PDB entry 6WPA | X-ray diffraction, 3.09 A resolution | chains A and E of the 5 polymer chains in the assembly

== Chain A (and E) ==
Molecule: AvaR1
Source organism: Streptomyces avermitilis
Notes: chain E of this document is another copy of the same molecule, construct and numbering; everything in this record applies to it too
Reference sequence: Q82H41 (Q82H41_STRAW); residues 2-235 here correspond to UniProt positions 1-234 (UniProt number = residue number - 1)
Sequence (245 residues; each row starts with the number of its first residue; numbers below 1 keep their minus sign (Gly-9 is residue -9)):
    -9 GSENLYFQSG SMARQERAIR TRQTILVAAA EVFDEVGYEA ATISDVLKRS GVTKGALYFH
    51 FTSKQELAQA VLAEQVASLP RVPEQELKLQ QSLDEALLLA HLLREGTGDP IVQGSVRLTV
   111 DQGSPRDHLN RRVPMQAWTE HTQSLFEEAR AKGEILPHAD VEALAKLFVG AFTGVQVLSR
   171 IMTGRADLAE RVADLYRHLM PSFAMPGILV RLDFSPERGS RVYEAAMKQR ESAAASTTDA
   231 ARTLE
Not modelled in the structure: -9 to 3, 219-235 (chain E: -9 to 6, 219-235)
Construct notes: expression tag (-9 to 1)
What the authors report for this chain:
  - binding site for Pal2-1-5'-gc: Thr11, Thr43, Lys44, Tyr48
  - conformationally variable residues (loop rearrangement, side-chain flip): Gln65, Trp128

== Interface between chain A and chain E ==
Pairs across the interface (58; chain A residue first):
  Asp24(A) - Gln112(E)  hydrogen bond (backbone-side chain)
  Arg107(A) - Gln112(E)
  Arg107(A) - Gly113(E)  hydrogen bond (side chain-backbone)
  Thr109(A) - Ile171(E)
  Val110(A) - Val110(E)  hydrophobic
  Val110(A) - Arg170(E)  hydrogen bond (backbone-side chain)
  Asp111(A) - Asp111(E)
  Asp111(A) - Gln112(E)  hydrogen bond (side chain-backbone)
  Asp111(A) - Arg170(E)  hydrogen bond (backbone-side chain)
  Gln112(A) - Arg107(E)
  Gln112(A) - Asp111(E)
  Gln112(A) - Arg170(E)
  Arg121(A) - Ile171(E)
  Arg122(A) - Ile171(E)
  Arg122(A) - Met172(E)  hydrogen bond (side chain-backbone)
  Met125(A) - Leu168(E)  hydrophobic
  Met125(A) - Ile171(E)  hydrophobic
  Met125(A) - Met172(E)  hydrophobic
  Gln126(A) - Met172(E)
  Ala153(A) - Arg181(E)
  Ala153(A) - Asp184(E)
  Leu154(A) - His188(E)
  Lys156(A) - Leu168(E)
  Leu157(A) - Leu185(E)  hydrophobic
  Leu157(A) - His188(E)
  Val159(A) - Leu168(E)  hydrophobic
  Gly160(A) - Gly164(E)
  Gly160(A) - Val165(E)
  Gly160(A) - Leu168(E)
  Ala161(A) - Ala161(E)  hydrophobic
  Thr163(A) - Val167(E)
  Gly164(A) - Gly160(E)
  Gly164(A) - Gly164(E)
  Val165(A) - Gly160(E)
  Leu168(A) - Met125(E)  hydrophobic
  Leu168(A) - Lys156(E)
  Leu168(A) - Gly160(E)
  Arg170(A) - Thr109(E)
  Arg170(A) - Val110(E)
  Arg170(A) - Asp111(E)
  Arg170(A) - Gln112(E)
  Ile171(A) - Thr109(E)
  Ile171(A) - Arg121(E)
  Ile171(A) - Arg122(E)  hydrogen bond (backbone-side chain)
  Ile171(A) - Met125(E)  hydrophobic
  Met172(A) - Arg122(E)  hydrogen bond (backbone-side chain)
  Met172(A) - Met125(E)  hydrophobic
  Met172(A) - Gln126(E)
  Asp184(A) - Ala153(E)
  Asp184(A) - Leu157(E)
  Leu185(A) - Leu157(E)  hydrophobic
  His188(A) - Leu154(E)
  His188(A) - Leu157(E)
  His188(A) - His188(E)
  His188(A) - Ser192(E)  hydrogen bond
  Leu189(A) - His188(E)
  Leu189(A) - Leu189(E)  hydrophobic
  Ser192(A) - His188(E)  hydrogen bond
Other interface residues (no listed pair), chain A (36 interface residues in all): Glu25, Gly113, Val167, Thr173, Arg175, Arg181, Pro191
Other interface residues (no listed pair), chain E (34 interface residues in all): Asp24, Ser114, Val159, Thr163, Pro191

== Overview ==
The interface between chain A and chain E involves 36 residues on one side and 34 on the other; the contacts
include 10 hydrogen bonds. Among the polar pairs are Asp24(A)-Gln112(E), Arg107(A)-Gly113(E) and
Val110(A)-Arg170(E). From the paper: a binding site for Pal2-1-5'-gc at Thr11(A), Thr43(A) and Lys44(A) among
others; conformational variability at Gln65(A) and Trp128(A).
Chain A and chain E are both AvaR1 (Streptomyces avermitilis); the structure, Structure of AvaR1 bound to DNA
half-site, was determined by X-ray diffraction, deposited together with 6WP9.
